PDB entry 1I6V | X-ray diffraction, 3.30 A resolution | chains D and E of the 5 polymer chains in the assembly

== Chain D ==
Name: DNA-directed RNA polymerase
Source organism: Thermus aquaticus
Notes: EC 2.7.7.6; fragment: beta-prime subunit
Reference sequence: Q9KWU6 (RPOC_THEAQ); numbering as in UniProt; present here: 1-155, 452-1524
Chain sequence (1264 residues; numbered 1 to 1524 plus 36 insertion-coded residues; 296 numbers in that range are skipped by the numbering (no residue carries them; nothing is unmodelled there); the number before each row is that of its first residue; X marks 36 residues of unknown identity (built as UNK)):
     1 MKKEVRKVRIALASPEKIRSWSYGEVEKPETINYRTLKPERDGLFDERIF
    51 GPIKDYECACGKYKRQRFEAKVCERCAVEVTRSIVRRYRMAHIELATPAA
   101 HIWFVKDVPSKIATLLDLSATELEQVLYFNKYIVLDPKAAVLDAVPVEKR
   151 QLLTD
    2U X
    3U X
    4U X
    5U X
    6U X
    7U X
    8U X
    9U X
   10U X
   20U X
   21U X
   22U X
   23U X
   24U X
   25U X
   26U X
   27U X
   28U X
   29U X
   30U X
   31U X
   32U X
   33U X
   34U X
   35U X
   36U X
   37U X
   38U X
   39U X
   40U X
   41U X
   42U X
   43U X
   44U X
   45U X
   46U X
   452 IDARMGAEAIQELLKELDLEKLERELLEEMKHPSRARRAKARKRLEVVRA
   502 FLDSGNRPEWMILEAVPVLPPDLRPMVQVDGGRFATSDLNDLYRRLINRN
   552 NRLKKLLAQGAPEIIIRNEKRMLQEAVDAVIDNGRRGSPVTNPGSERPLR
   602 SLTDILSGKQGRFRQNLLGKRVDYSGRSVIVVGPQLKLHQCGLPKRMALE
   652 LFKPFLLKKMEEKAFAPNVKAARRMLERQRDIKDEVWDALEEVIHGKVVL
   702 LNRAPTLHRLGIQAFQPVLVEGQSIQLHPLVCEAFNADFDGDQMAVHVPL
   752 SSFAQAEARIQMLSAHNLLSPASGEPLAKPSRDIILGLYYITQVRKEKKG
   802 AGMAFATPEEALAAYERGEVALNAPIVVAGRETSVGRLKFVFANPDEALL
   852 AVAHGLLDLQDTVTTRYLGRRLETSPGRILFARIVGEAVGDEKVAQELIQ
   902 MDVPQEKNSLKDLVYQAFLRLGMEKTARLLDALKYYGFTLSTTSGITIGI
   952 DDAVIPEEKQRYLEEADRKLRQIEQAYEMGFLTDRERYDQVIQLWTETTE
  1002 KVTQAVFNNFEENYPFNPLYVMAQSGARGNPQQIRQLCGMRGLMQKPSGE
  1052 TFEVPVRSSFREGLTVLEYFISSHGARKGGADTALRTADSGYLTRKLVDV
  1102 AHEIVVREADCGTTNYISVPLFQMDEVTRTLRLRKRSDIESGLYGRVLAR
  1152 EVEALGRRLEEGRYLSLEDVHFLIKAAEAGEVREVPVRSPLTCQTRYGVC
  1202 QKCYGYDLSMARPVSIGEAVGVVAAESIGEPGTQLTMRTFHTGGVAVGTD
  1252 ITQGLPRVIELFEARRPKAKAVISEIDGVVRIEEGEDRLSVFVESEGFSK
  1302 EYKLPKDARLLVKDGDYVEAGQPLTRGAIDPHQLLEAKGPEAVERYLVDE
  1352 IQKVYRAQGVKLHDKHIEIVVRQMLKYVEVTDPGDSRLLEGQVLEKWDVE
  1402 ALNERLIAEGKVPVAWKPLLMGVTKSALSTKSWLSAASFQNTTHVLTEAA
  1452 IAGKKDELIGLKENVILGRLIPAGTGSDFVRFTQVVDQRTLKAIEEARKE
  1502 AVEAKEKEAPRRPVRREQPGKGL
Not modelled in the structure: 1-2, 32-68, 524-535, 1241-1248, 1410-1412, 1497-1524
Sequence notes: conflict Ala70 (Gly in Q9KWU6), Ala77 (Gly in Q9KWU6), Ala91 (Gly in Q9KWU6), Ala113 (Gly in Q9KWU6), Ala139 (Gly in Q9KWU6), Ala144 (Gly in Q9KWU6), Thr863 (Val in Q9KWU6), Thr866 (Val in Q9KWU6), Asn1009 (Lys in Q9KWU6)
Metal / ion sites: Mg2+: Asp741, Asp743; Zn2+: Cys1194, Cys1201, Cys1204
Curated features (UniProtKB/Swiss-Prot):
  - binding site (Zn(2+)): Cys58, Cys60, Cys73, Cys76, Cys1112, Cys1194, Cys1201, Cys1204
  - binding site (Mg(2+)): Asp739, Asp741, Asp743

== Chain E ==
Name: DNA-directed RNA polymerase
Source organism: Thermus aquaticus
Notes: EC 2.7.7.6; fragment: omega subunit
Reference sequence: Q9EVV4 (RPOZ_THEAQ); numbering as in UniProt (aligned over 1-99)
Chain sequence (99 residues; row label = number of the first residue in the row):
     1 MAEPGIDKLFGMVDSKYRLTVVVAKRAQQLLRHRFKNTVLEPEERPKMRT
    51 LEGLYDDPNAVTWAMKELLTGRLFFGENLVPEDRLQKEMERLYPTEEEA
Not modelled in the structure: 99

== How chain D and chain E interact ==
Contacting residue pairs (79; chain D residue first):
  His640(D) with Ala2(E), hydrogen bond (side chain-backbone); Glu3(E)
  Lys660(D) with Pro58(E)
  Glu693(D) with Met48(E)
  His696(D) with Met48(E); Asp57(E); Asn59(E)
  Gly697(D) with Asn59(E), hydrogen bond (backbone-side chain)
  Lys698(D) with Asn59(E)
  Gln717(D) with Glu3(E), hydrogen bond
  Ser753(D) with Ala24(E)
  Phe754(D) with Val21(E), hydrophobic; Ala24(E), hydrophobic
  Ala757(D) with Val61(E), hydrophobic
  Glu758(D) with Thr20(E)
  Arg760(D) with Glu3(E), salt bridge; Asn59(E); Val61(E); Met65(E)
  Ile761(D) with Phe10(E); Lys16(E); Thr20(E); Met65(E), hydrophobic
  Gln762(D) with Lys16(E); Tyr17(E); Thr20(E), hydrogen bond
  Ala766(D) with Met1(E)
  His767(D) with Ala2(E); Glu3(E); Ile6(E)
  Asn768(D) with Lys16(E)
  Gly923(D) with Asp7(E)
  Met924(D) with Ile6(E), hydrophobic; Asp7(E), hydrogen bond (backbone-side chain); Phe10(E), hydrophobic
  Glu925(D) with Met1(E); Gly5(E); Ile6(E), hydrogen bond (side chain-backbone); Asp7(E), hydrogen bond (side chain-backbone)
  Ala928(D) with Met1(E)
  Arg929(D) with Met1(E)
  Met1211(D) with Lys16(E)
  Arg1213(D) with Asp14(E), hydrogen bond (side chain-backbone)
  Ser1216(D) with Ser15(E), hydrogen bond; Lys16(E), hydrogen bond (side chain-backbone); Tyr17(E)
  Ile1217(D) with Ser15(E), hydrogen bond (backbone-side chain); Tyr17(E)
  Gly1218(D) with Tyr17(E)
  Glu1219(D) with Tyr17(E), hydrogen bond
  Gly1475(D) with Tyr17(E)
  Thr1476(D) with Tyr17(E); Thr20(E); Val21(E)
  Phe1480(D) with Asp14(E); Ser15(E); Arg18(E), hydrogen bond (backbone-side chain)
  Val1481(D) with Tyr17(E); Val21(E), hydrophobic
  Phe1483(D) with Arg18(E); Val21(E), hydrophobic; Val22(E), hydrophobic; Gly76(E)
  Thr1484(D) with Gly76(E); Asn78(E), hydrogen bond (side chain-backbone); Leu79(E); Leu85(E)
  Gln1485(D) with Val22(E); Phe74(E); Phe75(E)
  Val1486(D) with Lys25(E); Phe74(E); Leu79(E); Leu85(E)
  Val1487(D) with Leu73(E); Phe74(E), hydrophobic
  Asp1488(D) with Arg72(E)
  Gln1489(D) with Arg72(E)
  Ala1494(D) with Arg91(E)
Interface residues without a listed pair, chain D (43 interface residues in all): Asp689, Glu692, Ala1220
Interface residues without a listed pair, chain E (43 interface residues in all): Lys8, Val13, Leu19, Val23, Arg26, Gln28, Gln29, Thr50, Thr62, Glu77, Val80

== Overview ==
The chain D/chain E interface involves 43 residues from each chain; the contacts include 14 hydrogen bonds and
1 salt bridge. Polar contacts include Arg760(D)-Glu3(E), His640(D)-Ala2(E) and Gly697(D)-Asn59(E). From
UniProt: 8 Zn2+-binding residues and 3 Mg2+-binding residues on chain D.
Here chain D is DNA-directed RNA polymerase and chain E is DNA-directed RNA polymerase, both from Thermus
aquaticus. Entry 1I6V (Thermus aquaticus core RNA polymerase-rifampicin complex) was determined by X-ray
diffraction.
